4OKK - chains A and B; structure by X-ray diffraction, 2.21 A resolution.

[Chain A (and B)]
Protein: 3'-5' exoribonuclease Rv2179c/MT2234.1
Organism: Mycobacterium tuberculosis
Notes: EC 3.1.13.-; chain B of this document is another copy of the same molecule, construct and numbering; everything in this record applies to it too
UniProt: L7N5T0 (EXRBN_MYCTU); numbering as in UniProt (aligned over 2-168)
Amino-acid sequence (168 residues; each row starts with the number of its first residue):
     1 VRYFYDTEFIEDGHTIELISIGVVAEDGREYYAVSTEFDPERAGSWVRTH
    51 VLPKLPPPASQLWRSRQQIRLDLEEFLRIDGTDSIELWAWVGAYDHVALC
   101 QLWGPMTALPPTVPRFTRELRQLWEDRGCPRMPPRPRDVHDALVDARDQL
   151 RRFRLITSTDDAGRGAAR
Not modelled in the structure: 161-168 (chain B: 159-168)
Differences from the reference sequence: expression tag (1)
Metal / ion sites: Mg2+ site 1 near Y5 (its only coordinating residue here); Mg2+ site 2: D6, T7, D95 (together with uridine-5'-monophosphate); Mg2+ site 3: D6, E8 (together with uridine-5'-monophosphate)
Small-molecule neighbours: uridine-5'-monophosphate (U5P): D6, T7, E8, F9, W46, V47, V51, H140, D145

[Chain A / chain B interface]
Pairs across the interface (48):
  F9(A) - M106(B)  hydrophobic
  E11(A) - P105(B)
  E11(A) - M106(B)  hydrogen bond (side chain-backbone)
  D12(A) - P105(B)
  G13(A) - Q101(B)
  G13(A) - G104(B)
  G13(A) - P105(B)
  H14(A) - H14(B)
  H14(A) - T15(B)
  H14(A) - Q101(B)
  T15(A) - H14(B)
  V91(A) - R115(B)
  A93(A) - A93(B)
  A93(A) - H96(B)
  Y94(A) - V97(B)  hydrophobic
  Y94(A) - C100(B)
  Y94(A) - M106(B)  hydrophobic
  H96(A) - A93(B)
  V97(A) - V97(B)  hydrophobic
  C100(A) - Y94(B)
  Q101(A) - G13(B)
  Q101(A) - H14(B)
  G104(A) - E11(B)
  G104(A) - G13(B)
  P105(A) - E11(B)
  P105(A) - G13(B)
  M106(A) - F9(B)  hydrophobic
  M106(A) - E11(B)  hydrogen bond (backbone-side chain)
  M106(A) - Y94(B)
  R115(A) - V91(B)
  F116(A) - V91(B)  hydrophobic
  F116(A) - E119(B)
  F116(A) - R121(B)
  F116(A) - E125(B)
  R118(A) - Q122(B)
  R118(A) - E125(B)  salt bridge
  E119(A) - F116(B)
  E119(A) - Q122(B)  hydrogen bond (backbone-side chain)
  R121(A) - F116(B)
  Q122(A) - W88(B)
  Q122(A) - R118(B)
  Q122(A) - E119(B)  hydrogen bond (side chain-backbone)
  Q122(A) - Q122(B)
  Q122(A) - L123(B)
  L123(A) - Q122(B)
  E125(A) - R118(B)  salt bridge
  D126(A) - D126(B)
  R127(A) - D126(B)  salt bridge
Interface residues without a listed pair, chain A (28 interface residues in all): I16, W88
Interface residues without a listed pair, chain B (26 interface residues in all): D12

[Summary]
The interface between chain A and chain B involves 28 residues on one side and 26 on the other, with 4
hydrogen bonds and 3 salt bridges. Polar pairs include R118(A)-E125(B), R127(A)-D126(B) and E11(A)-M106(B).
Chain A binds uridine-5'-monophosphate.
Both chains are 3'-5' exoribonuclease Rv2179c/MT2234.1 (Mycobacterium tuberculosis). Entry 4OKK (Crystal
structure of RNase AS from M tuberculosis in complex with UMP) was determined by X-ray diffraction, deposited
together with 4OKE.
